PDB entry 6L7I | electron microscopy, 2.90 A resolution | chains G and H of the 8 polymer chains in the assembly

[Chain G]
Protein: TccC2
Organism: Photorhabdus luminescens
Notes: fragment: N terminus
UniProt: Q93EP1 (Q93EP1_PHOLU); residue numbers follow UniProt; this construct covers 1-664
Chain sequence (664 residues; each row starts with the number of its first residue):
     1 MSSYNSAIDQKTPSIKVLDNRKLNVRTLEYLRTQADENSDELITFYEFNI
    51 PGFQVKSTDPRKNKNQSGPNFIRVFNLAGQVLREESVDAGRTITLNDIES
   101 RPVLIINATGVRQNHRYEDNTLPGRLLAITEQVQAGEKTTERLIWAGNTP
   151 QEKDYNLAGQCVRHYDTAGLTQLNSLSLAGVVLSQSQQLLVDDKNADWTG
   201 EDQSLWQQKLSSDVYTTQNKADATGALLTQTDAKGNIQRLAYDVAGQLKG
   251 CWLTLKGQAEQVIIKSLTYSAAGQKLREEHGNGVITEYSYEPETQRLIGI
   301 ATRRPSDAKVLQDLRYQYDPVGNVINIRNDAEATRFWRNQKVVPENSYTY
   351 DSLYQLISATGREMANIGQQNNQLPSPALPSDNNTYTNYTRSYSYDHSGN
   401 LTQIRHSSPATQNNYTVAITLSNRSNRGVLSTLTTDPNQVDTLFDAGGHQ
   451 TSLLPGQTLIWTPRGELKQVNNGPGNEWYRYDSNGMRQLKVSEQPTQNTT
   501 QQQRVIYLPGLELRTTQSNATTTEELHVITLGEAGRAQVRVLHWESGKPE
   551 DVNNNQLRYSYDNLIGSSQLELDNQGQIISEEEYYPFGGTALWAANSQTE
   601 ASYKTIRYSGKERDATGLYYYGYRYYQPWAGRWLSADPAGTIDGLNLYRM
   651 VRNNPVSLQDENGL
Unresolved in the structure: 1-2, 134-135

[Chain H]
Protein: TccC2
Organism: Photorhabdus luminescens
UniProt: Q93EP1 (Q93EP1_PHOLU); residue numbers follow UniProt; this construct covers 665-680
Chain sequence (16 residues; row label = number of the first residue in the row):
   665 APEKGKYTKEVNFFDE

[Interface between chain G and chain H]
Contacting residue pairs (40):
  Leu227(G) - Phe678(H)  hydrophobic
  Gln230(G) - Phe678(H)
  Leu240(G) - Phe677(H)  hydrophobic
  Leu248(G) - Val675(H)  hydrophobic
  Tyr269(G) - Val675(H)
  Gln274(G) - Tyr671(H)
  Gln274(G) - Thr672(H)
  Lys275(G) - Val675(H)
  Tyr290(G) - Tyr671(H)  hydrophobic
  Gln295(G) - Tyr671(H)
  Arg296(G) - Tyr671(H)
  Leu297(G) - Tyr671(H)
  Gly532(G) - Phe677(H)
  Glu533(G) - Asn676(H)
  Ala534(G) - Lys670(H)
  Gly535(G) - Lys670(H)
  Arg536(G) - Lys670(H)  hydrogen bond (side chain-backbone)
  Arg536(G) - Lys673(H)  hydrogen bond (side chain-backbone)
  Arg536(G) - Glu674(H)
  Leu564(G) - Gly669(H)
  Leu564(G) - Lys670(H)  hydrogen bond (backbone-backbone)
  Leu564(G) - Tyr671(H)  hydrophobic
  Ile565(G) - Lys670(H)
  Asp643(G) - Pro666(H)
  Val651(G) - Pro666(H)  hydrophobic
  Arg652(G) - Pro666(H)  hydrogen bond (side chain-backbone)
  Ser657(G) - Gly669(H)
  Leu658(G) - Glu667(H)
  Leu658(G) - Lys668(H)
  Gln659(G) - Pro666(H)
  Gln659(G) - Glu667(H)  hydrogen bond (backbone-backbone)
  Gln659(G) - Lys668(H)  hydrogen bond (side chain-backbone)
  Gln659(G) - Lys670(H)
  Asp660(G) - Ala665(H)  hydrogen bond (side chain-backbone)
  Asp660(G) - Pro666(H)
  Glu661(G) - Ala665(H)
  Glu661(G) - Glu667(H)
  Glu661(G) - Lys670(H)  salt bridge
  Glu661(G) - Lys673(H)  salt bridge
  Leu664(G) - Ala665(H)  hydrogen bond (backbone-backbone)
Interface residues without a listed pair, chain G (33 interface residues in all): Cys251, Ile264, Tyr318, Leu531, Gly566, Ile642

[Summary]
The interface between chain G and chain H involves 33 residues on one side and 14 on the other; the contacts
include 8 hydrogen bonds and 2 salt bridges. Polar pairs include Glu661(G)-Lys670(H), Glu661(G)-Lys673(H) and
Arg536(G)-Lys670(H).
Chain G is TccC2 and chain H is TccC2, both from Photorhabdus luminescens; the structure, Signal substraction
of TcdB1-TccC2 and part of TcdA1, was determined by electron microscopy.
